Entry 4XAT (X-ray diffraction, 2.11 A resolution); this record covers chain A.

Chain A:
Protein: Noelin
From: Homo sapiens
UniProtKB: Q99784 (NOE1_HUMAN), isoform Q99784-3; residues 218-485 here correspond to UniProt positions 200-467 (UniProt number = residue number - 18)
Sequence (268 residues; row label = number of the first residue in the row):
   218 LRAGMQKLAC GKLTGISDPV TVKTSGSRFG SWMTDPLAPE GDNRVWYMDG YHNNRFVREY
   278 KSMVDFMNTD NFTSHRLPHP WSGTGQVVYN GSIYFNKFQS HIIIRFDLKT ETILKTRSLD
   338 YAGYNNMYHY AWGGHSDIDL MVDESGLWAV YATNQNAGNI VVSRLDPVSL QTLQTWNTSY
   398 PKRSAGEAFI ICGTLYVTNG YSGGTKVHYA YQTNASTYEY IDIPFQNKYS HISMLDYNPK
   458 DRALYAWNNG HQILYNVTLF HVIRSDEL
Unresolved in the structure: 218-224, 481-485
Differences from the reference sequence: conflict Gly221 (Cys203 in Q99784)
Disulfides: Cys227-Cys409
Metal / ion sites: Na+: Gly302, Gln303, Asp356, Leu357, Asp453; Ca2+: Asp356, Glu404, Ala405, Leu452, Asp453
From the paper describing this entry:
  - Ca2+ coordination: Asp356, Glu404, Ala405, Leu452, Asp453
  - Na+ coordination: Asp356, Leu357, Asp453
  - contacts within the chain: Tyr347-Lys399, Trp349-Tyr418, Tyr347-Asp356 (hydrogen bond)

In short:
Gly302, Gln303, Asp356, Leu357 and Asp453 coordinate Na+. Asp356, Glu404, Ala405, Leu452 and Asp453 coordinate
Ca2+. From the paper: Ca2+ coordination by Asp356, Glu404 and Ala405 among others; Na+ coordination by Asp356,
Leu357 and Asp453.
Chain A is Noelin (Homo sapiens); the structure, Crystal structure of the olfactomedin domain from
noelin/pancortin/olfactomedin-1, was determined by X-ray diffraction (same publication as 4XAV).
